Entry 4PSC (X-ray diffraction, 1.15 A resolution); this record covers chain A.

# Chain A
Protein: Carbohydrate esterase family 5
Source organism: Trichoderma reesei
Notes: fragment: mature form
UniProt: G0RH85 (G0RH85_HYPJQ); residues 45-248 here correspond to UniProt positions 1-204 (UniProt number = residue number - 44)
Sequence (254 residues; each row starts with the number of its first residue):
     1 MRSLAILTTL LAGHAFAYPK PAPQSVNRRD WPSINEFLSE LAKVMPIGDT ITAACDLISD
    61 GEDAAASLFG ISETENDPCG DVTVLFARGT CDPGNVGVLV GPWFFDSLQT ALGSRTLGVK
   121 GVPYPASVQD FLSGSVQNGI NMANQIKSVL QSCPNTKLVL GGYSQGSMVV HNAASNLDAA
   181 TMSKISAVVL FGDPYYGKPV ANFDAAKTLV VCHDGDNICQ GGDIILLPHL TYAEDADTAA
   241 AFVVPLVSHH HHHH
Disordered / not traced: 1-30, 251-254
Differences from the reference sequence: initiating methionine (1); expression tag (2-44, 249-254)
Disulfides: Cys55-Cys91, Cys79-Cys153, Cys212-Cys219

# Overview
Chain A is Carbohydrate esterase family 5 (Trichoderma reesei); the structure, Structure of cutinase from
Trichoderma reesei in its native form, was determined by X-ray diffraction together with 4PSD and 4PSE from
the same study.
